6QWF - chains A and D of the 4 polymer chains in the assembly; structure by X-ray diffraction, 2.70 A resolution.

[Chain A]
Protein: Listeriolysin positive regulatory factor A
Organism: Listeria monocytogenes
Reference sequence: Q4TVQ0 (Q4TVQ0_LISMN); residue numbers follow UniProt; this construct covers 1-237
Chain sequence (239 residues; numbered -1 to 237; the number before each row is that of its first residue; numbers below 1 keep their minus sign (Gly-1 is residue -1)):
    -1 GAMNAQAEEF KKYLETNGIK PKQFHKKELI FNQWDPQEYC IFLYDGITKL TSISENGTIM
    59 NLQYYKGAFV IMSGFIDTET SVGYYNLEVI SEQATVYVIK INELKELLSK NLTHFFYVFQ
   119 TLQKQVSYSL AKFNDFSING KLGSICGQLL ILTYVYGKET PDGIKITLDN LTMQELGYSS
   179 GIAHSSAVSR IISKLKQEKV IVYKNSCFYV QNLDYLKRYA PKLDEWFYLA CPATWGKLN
Unresolved in the structure: -1 to 1
Construct notes: expression tag (-1 to 0); engineered mutation Val94 (Ala in Q4TVQ0)
What the authors report for this chain:
  - mutagenesis - G145S: increased binding to the 30-nt DNA strand
  - mutagenesis - A94V: unchanged growth in response to G-6-P
  - mutagenesis - G145S: increased growth in response to G-6-P
  - mutagenesis - A94V, G145C, G145S: increased signaling
  - mutagenesis - A94V: increased signaling in response to hpt

[Chain D]
Molecule: 30-nt DNA strand
Sequence (30 nucleotides; row label = number of the first residue in the row):
     1 TATCGTCGTT AACAAATGTT AATGCCTCAA

[Chain A / chain D interface]
Pairs across the interface - 16 pairs, chain A then chain D:
  Gly138(A) with DT17(D), phosphate contact
  Lys139(A) with DT17(D), hydrogen bond to the phosphate; DG18(D), phosphate contact
  Leu140(A) with DT17(D), hydrogen bond to the phosphate
  Ile180(A) with DG18(D), phosphate contact
  His182(A) with DG18(D), sugar contact; DT19(D), salt bridge to the phosphate; DT20(D), phosphate contact
  Ser184(A) with DT19(D), base contact; DT20(D), hydrogen bond to the base
  Ala185(A) with DG18(D), phosphate contact; DT19(D), base contact
  Arg188(A) with DT17(D), base contact; DG18(D), hydrogen bond to the base; DT19(D), hydrogen bond to the base
  Lys192(A) with DA16(D), salt bridge to the phosphate
Other interface residues (no listed pair), chain A (13 interface residues in all): Asn137, Gly179, Ala181, Ile189
Other interface residues (no listed pair), chain D (6 interface residues in all): DA21

[In short]
13 residues of chain A and 6 residues of chain D are in contact; the contacts include 5 hydrogen bonds and 2
salt bridges. Polar contacts include Ser184(A)-DT20(D), Arg188(A)-DG18(D) and Arg188(A)-DT19(D). The paper
reports that A94V, G145C and G145S of chain A increase signaling; G145S of chain A increases binding to the
30-nt DNA strand.
Here chain A is Listeriolysin positive regulatory factor A (Listeria monocytogenes) and chain D is a 30-nt DNA
strand. Entry 6QWF (The Transcriptional Regulator PrfA-A94V mutant from Listeria Monocytogenes in complex with
a 30-bp operator PrfA-box motif) was determined by X-ray diffraction, deposited together with 6QWH, 6QWK and
6QWM.
